Entry 4QUE (X-ray diffraction, 1.84 A resolution); this record covers chains A and C of the 6 polymer chains in the assembly.

Chain A (and C):
Name: Caspase-3
Source organism: Homo sapiens
Notes: EC 3.4.22.56; chain C of this document is another copy of the same molecule, construct and numbering; everything in this record applies to it too
Reference sequence: P42574 (CASP3_HUMAN); residue numbers follow UniProt; this construct covers 1-277
Amino-acid sequence (277 residues; row label = number of the first residue in the row):
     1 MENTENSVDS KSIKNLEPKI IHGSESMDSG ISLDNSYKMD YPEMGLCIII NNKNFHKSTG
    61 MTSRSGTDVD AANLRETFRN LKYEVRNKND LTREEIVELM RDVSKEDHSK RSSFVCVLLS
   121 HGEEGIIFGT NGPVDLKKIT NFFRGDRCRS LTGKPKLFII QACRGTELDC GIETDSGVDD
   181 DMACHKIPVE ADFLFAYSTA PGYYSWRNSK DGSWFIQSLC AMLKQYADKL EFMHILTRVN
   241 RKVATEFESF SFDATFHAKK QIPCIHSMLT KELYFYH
Disordered / not traced: 1-33, 175-183, 277 (chain C: 1-33, 174-184, 277)
Sequence notes: engineered mutation F195 (Tyr in P42574), H266 (Val in P42574)
UniProt features mapped onto this chain:
  - active site: H121, C163
  - modified residue: M1 (N-acetylmethionine), K11 (N6-acetyllysine), S26 (Phosphoserine), C163 (S-nitrosocysteine), R207 (Microbial infection: ADP-riboxanated arginine)
  - mutagenesis: D9 (D9A: In P3-D3A mutant; abolished cleavage and activation, leading to prevent thiol protease activity; when associated with A-28 and A-175), D28 (D28A: In P3-D3A mutant; abolished cleavage and activation, leading to prevent thiol protease activity; when associated with A-9 and A-175), D175 (D175A: In P3-D3A mutant; abolished cleavage and activation, leading to prevent thiol protease activity; when associated with A-9 and A-28), R207 (R207A: Abolished ADP-riboxanation by C.violaceum CopC)
Reported in the primary citation:
  - mutagenesis - F55Y (25-fold), T140M, Y195F/V266H (2600-fold), Y195F (1.4-fold decrease): decreased catalytic activity
  - conformationally variable residues (side-chain flip): H266
  - catalytic residues: H121 (citing earlier work)

Chain A / chain C interface:
Contacting residue pairs (106):
  D34(A) with R238(C), hydrogen bond (backbone-side chain)
  N35(A) with R238(C); R241(C), hydrogen bond
  G145(A) with I172(C)
  D146(A) with I172(C)
  R149(A) with I172(C)
  T152(A) with I172(C)
  D169(A) with P188(C); V189(C), hydrogen bond (side chain-backbone); E190(C), hydrogen bond (side chain-backbone)
  C170(A) with K186(C), hydrogen bond (backbone-side chain); V189(C), hydrophobic
  G171(A) with I187(C); V189(C)
  I172(A) with G145(C); D146(C); R149(C); K186(C); I187(C), hydrogen bond (backbone-backbone)
  E173(A) with R149(C); H185(C), salt bridge; K186(C)
  T174(A) with H185(C), hydrogen bond (backbone-backbone); I187(C)
  C184(A) with E173(C); E248(C)
  H185(A) with E173(C)
  K186(A) with C170(C), hydrogen bond (side chain-backbone); I172(C); E173(C); A244(C); E248(C); A258(C), hydrogen bond (side chain-backbone); K260(C), hydrogen bond (backbone-side chain)
  I187(A) with G171(C); I172(C), hydrogen bond (backbone-backbone); A244(C), hydrophobic; T245(C)
  P188(A) with D169(C); A244(C); K260(C); Q261(C)
  V189(A) with D169(C), hydrogen bond (backbone-side chain); G171(C)
  E190(A) with D169(C), hydrogen bond (backbone-side chain); Y203(C), hydrogen bond; I262(C)
  A191(A) with I262(C), hydrophobic
  A200(A) with M268(C), hydrophobic
  P201(A) with H266(C)
  Y203(A) with E190(C), hydrogen bond
  E231(A) with H234(C), salt bridge
  H234(A) with E231(C), salt bridge; H234(C); E272(C), salt bridge
  T237(A) with L269(C); T270(C); K271(C)
  R238(A) with N35(C), hydrogen bond; E272(C), salt bridge
  N240(A) with S267(C); M268(C); L269(C), hydrogen bond (side chain-backbone)
  R241(A) with D34(C), hydrogen bond (side chain-backbone); N35(C), hydrogen bond; T270(C), hydrogen bond (side chain-backbone); K271(C)
  A244(A) with K186(C); P188(C)
  E248(A) with H185(C), salt bridge; K186(C)
  A258(A) with K186(C), hydrogen bond (backbone-side chain)
  K260(A) with K186(C), hydrogen bond (side chain-backbone); P188(C)
  Q261(A) with P188(C)
  I262(A) with P188(C), hydrophobic; E190(C); A191(C), hydrophobic; M268(C); T270(C)
  P263(A) with M268(C)
  C264(A) with H266(C), hydrogen bond; S267(C); M268(C), hydrophobic
  I265(A) with I265(C); H266(C); S267(C), hydrogen bond (backbone-backbone)
  H266(A) with I265(C); H266(C), hydrogen bond
  S267(A) with N240(C), hydrogen bond (backbone-side chain); C264(C); I265(C), hydrogen bond (backbone-backbone)
  M268(A) with A200(C), hydrophobic; N240(C); I262(C); P263(C); C264(C), hydrophobic
  L269(A) with T237(C); N240(C), hydrogen bond (backbone-side chain)
  T270(A) with T237(C); R241(C); I262(C)
  K271(A) with T237(C); R241(C)
  E272(A) with H234(C), salt bridge; R238(C), salt bridge
Other interface residues (no listed pair), chain A (50 interface residues in all): K137, R144, M233, T245, Y274
Other interface residues (no listed pair), chain C (46 interface residues in all): R144, T152, M233, Y274

Overview:
50 residues of chain A face 46 of chain C across their interface, with 28 hydrogen bonds and 8 salt bridges.
Polar pairs include E173(A)-H185(C), E231(A)-H234(C) and H234(A)-E272(C). The paper reports the catalytic
residue H121(A); F55Y, T140M and Y195F/V266H of chain A, among others, reduce catalytic activity.
Both chains are Caspase-3 (Homo sapiens). Entry 4QUE (Caspase-3 Y195FV266H) was determined by X-ray
diffraction, deposited together with 4QTX, 4QTY, 4QU0, 4QU5, 4QU8, 4QU9 and 8 further entries.
